Entry 9EAU (electron microscopy, 3.06 A resolution); this record covers chains I and M of the 14 polymer chains in the assembly.

# Chain I (and M)
Name: Spike glycoprotein E1
Organism: Ross river virus (STRAIN T48)
Notes: chain M of this document is another copy of the same molecule, construct and numbering; everything in this record applies to it too
Reference sequence: C9DZM3 (C9DZM3_9VIRU); residues 1-438 here correspond to UniProt positions 817-1254 (UniProt number = residue number + 816)
Amino-acid sequence (438 residues; row label = number of the first residue in the row):
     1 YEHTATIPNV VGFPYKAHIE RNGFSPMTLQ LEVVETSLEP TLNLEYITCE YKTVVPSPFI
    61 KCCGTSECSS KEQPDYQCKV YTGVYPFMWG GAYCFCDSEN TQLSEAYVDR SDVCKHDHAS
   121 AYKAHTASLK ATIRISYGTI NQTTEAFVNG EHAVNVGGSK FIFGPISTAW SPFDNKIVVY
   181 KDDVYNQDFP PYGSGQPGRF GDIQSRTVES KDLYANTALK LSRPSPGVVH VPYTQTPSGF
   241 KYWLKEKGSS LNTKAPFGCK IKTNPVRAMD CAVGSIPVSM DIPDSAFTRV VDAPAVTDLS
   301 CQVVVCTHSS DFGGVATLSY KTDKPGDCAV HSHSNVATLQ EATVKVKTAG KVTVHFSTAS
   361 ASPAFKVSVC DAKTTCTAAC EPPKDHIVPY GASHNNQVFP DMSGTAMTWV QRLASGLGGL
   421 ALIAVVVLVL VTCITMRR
Cystine bridges: Cys49-Cys114, Cys62-Cys94, Cys63-Cys96, Cys259-Cys271, Cys301-Cys376, Cys306-Cys380, Cys328-Cys370
Differences from the reference sequence: engineered mutation Asp327 (Lys1143 in C9DZM3), Lys345 (Asp1161 in C9DZM3), Thr348 (Glu1164 in C9DZM3), Ala349 (Asp1165 in C9DZM3)

# Interface between chain I and chain M
Contacting residue pairs (5):
  Val305(I) - Asn22(M)
  Val305(I) - Val290(M)  hydrophobic
  Cys306(I) - Asn22(M)  hydrogen bond (backbone-side chain)
  Thr307(I) - Asn22(M)  hydrogen bond
  Glu381(I) - Asn22(M)
Also at the interface, not in a pair above, chain I (7 interface residues in all): Val304, Val315, Lys384
Also at the interface, not in a pair above, chain M (5 interface residues in all): Tyr1, Gly23, Val291

# Overview
7 residues of chain I and 5 residues of chain M are in contact; the contacts include 2 hydrogen bonds. Polar
contacts include Cys306(I)-Asn22(M) and Thr307(I)-Asn22(M).
Chain I and chain M are both Spike glycoprotein E1 (Ross river virus (STRAIN T48)); the structure, RRV DKTA
VLP in complex with VLDLR-LBD-Fc, was determined by electron microscopy (same publication as 9E96).
